Entry 5UDE (X-ray diffraction, 3.00 A resolution); this record covers chain F.

# Chain F
Molecule: Fusion glycoprotein F0
Organism: Human Respiratory syncytial virus 9320
Reference sequence: Q6V2E7 (Q6V2E7_HRSV); residue numbers follow UniProt; this construct covers 1-513
Sequence (568 residues; each row starts with the number of its first residue):
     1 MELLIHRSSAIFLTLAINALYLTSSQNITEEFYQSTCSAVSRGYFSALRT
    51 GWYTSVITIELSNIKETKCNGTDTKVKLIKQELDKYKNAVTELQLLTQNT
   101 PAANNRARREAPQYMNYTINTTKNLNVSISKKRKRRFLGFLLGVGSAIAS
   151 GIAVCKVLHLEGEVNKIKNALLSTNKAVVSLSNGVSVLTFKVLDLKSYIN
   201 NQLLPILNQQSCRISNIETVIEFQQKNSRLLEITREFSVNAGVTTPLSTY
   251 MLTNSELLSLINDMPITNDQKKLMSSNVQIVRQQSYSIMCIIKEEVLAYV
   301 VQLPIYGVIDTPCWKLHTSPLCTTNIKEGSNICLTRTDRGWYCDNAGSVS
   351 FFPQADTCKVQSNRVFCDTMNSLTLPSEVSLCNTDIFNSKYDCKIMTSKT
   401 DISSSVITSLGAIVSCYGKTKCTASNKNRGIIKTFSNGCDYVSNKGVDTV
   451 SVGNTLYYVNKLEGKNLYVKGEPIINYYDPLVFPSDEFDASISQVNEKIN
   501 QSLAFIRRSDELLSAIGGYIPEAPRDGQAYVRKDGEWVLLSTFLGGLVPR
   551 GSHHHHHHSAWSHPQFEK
Unresolved in the structure: 1-25, 100-136, 507-568
Disulfides: C37-C439, C69-C212, C155-C290, C313-C343, C322-C333, C358-C367, C382-C393, C416-C422
Sequence notes: engineered mutation C155 (Ser in Q6V2E7), F190 (Ser in Q6V2E7), L207 (Val in Q6V2E7), C290 (Ser in Q6V2E7); expression tag (514-568)

# Overview
Chain F is Fusion glycoprotein F0 (Human Respiratory syncytial virus 9320); the structure, Crystal Structure
of RSV F B9320 DS-Cav1, was determined by X-ray diffraction.
